Entry 8WLN (electron microscopy, 4.30 A resolution (low resolution: residue-level contacts below are approximate; hydrogen-bond / salt-bridge calls are withheld)); this record covers chains D and E of the 103 polymer chains in the assembly.

[Chain D]
Name: Flagellar biosynthetic protein FliQ
Source organism: Salmonella enterica subsp. enterica serovar Typhimurium str. LT2
Reference sequence: P0A1L5 (FLIQ_SALTY); residue numbers follow UniProt; this construct covers 1-89
Chain sequence (89 residues; row label = number of the first residue in the row):
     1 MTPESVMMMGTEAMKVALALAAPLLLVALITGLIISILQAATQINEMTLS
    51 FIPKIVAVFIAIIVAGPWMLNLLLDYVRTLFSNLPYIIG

[Chain E]
Name: Flagellar biosynthetic protein FliR
Source organism: Salmonella enterica subsp. enterica serovar Typhimurium str. LT2
Reference sequence: P54702 (FLIR_SALTY); residues 1-264 here = UniProt positions 1-264
Chain sequence (264 residues; row label = number of the first residue in the row):
     1 MIQVTSEQWLYWLHLYFWPLLRVLALISTAPILSERAIPKRVKLGLGIMI
    51 TLVIAPSLPANDTPLFSIAALWLAMQQILIGIALGFTMQFAFAAVRTAGE
   101 FIGLQMGLSFATFVDPGSHLNMPVLARIMDMLAMLLFLTFNGHLWLISLL
   151 VDTFHTLPIGSNPVNSNAFMALARAGGLIFLNGLMLALPVITLLLTLNLA
   201 LGLLNRMAPQLSIFVIGFPLTLTVGIMLMAALMPLIAPFCEHLFSEIFNL
   251 LADIVSEMPINNNP
Unresolved in the structure: 1-3, 257-264

[How chain D and chain E interact]
Contacting residue pairs (32; chain D residue first):
  Met1(D) - Thr139(E)
  Val6(D) - Leu132(E)
  Met7(D) - Met233(E)
  Met7(D) - Pro234(E)
  Met7(D) - Ile236(E)
  Gly10(D) - Met233(E)
  Thr11(D) - Ala230(E)
  Thr11(D) - Met233(E)
  Thr11(D) - Pro234(E)
  Met14(D) - Ile226(E)
  Met14(D) - Met229(E)
  Met14(D) - Ala230(E)
  Leu18(D) - Thr223(E)
  Leu18(D) - Ile226(E)
  Leu18(D) - Met227(E)
  Leu25(D) - Pro219(E)
  Leu25(D) - Thr223(E)
  Leu29(D) - Ile216(E)
  Leu29(D) - Pro219(E)
  Gly32(D) - Val215(E)
  Leu33(D) - Ile216(E)
  Ser36(D) - Leu211(E)
  Gln39(D) - Leu211(E)
  Ala40(D) - Leu211(E)
  Ile44(D) - Leu211(E)
  Asn45(D) - Gln210(E)
  Met47(D) - Gln210(E)
  Ser50(D) - Val215(E)
  Phe51(D) - Phe214(E)
  Phe51(D) - Val215(E)
  Lys54(D) - Phe214(E)
  Lys54(D) - Val215(E)
Other interface residues (no listed pair), chain D (22 interface residues in all): Pro3, Ala28
Other interface residues (no listed pair), chain E (24 interface residues in all): Leu136, Phe140, Ala208, Ser212, Ile213, Leu220, Leu222, Ala237

[Summary]
The interface between chain D and chain E involves 22 residues on one side and 24 on the other.
Here chain D is Flagellar biosynthetic protein FliQ and chain E is Flagellar biosynthetic protein FliR, both
from Salmonella enterica subsp. enterica serovar Typhimurium str. LT2. Entry 8WLN (Cryo-EM structure of the MS
ring with export apparatus and proximal rod within the motor-hook complex ...) was determined by electron
microscopy (same publication as 8WHT, 8WIW, 8WK3, 8WK4, 8WKI, 8WKK and 11 further entries).
